2GTT - chains E and W of the 24 polymer chains in the assembly; structure by X-ray diffraction, 3.49 A resolution.

== Chain E ==
Name: Nucleoprotein
Source organism: Lyssavirus rabies
UniProt: A8VR20 (A8VR20_9RHAB); residues 1-450 here = UniProt positions 1-450
Amino-acid sequence (450 residues; each row starts with the number of its first residue):
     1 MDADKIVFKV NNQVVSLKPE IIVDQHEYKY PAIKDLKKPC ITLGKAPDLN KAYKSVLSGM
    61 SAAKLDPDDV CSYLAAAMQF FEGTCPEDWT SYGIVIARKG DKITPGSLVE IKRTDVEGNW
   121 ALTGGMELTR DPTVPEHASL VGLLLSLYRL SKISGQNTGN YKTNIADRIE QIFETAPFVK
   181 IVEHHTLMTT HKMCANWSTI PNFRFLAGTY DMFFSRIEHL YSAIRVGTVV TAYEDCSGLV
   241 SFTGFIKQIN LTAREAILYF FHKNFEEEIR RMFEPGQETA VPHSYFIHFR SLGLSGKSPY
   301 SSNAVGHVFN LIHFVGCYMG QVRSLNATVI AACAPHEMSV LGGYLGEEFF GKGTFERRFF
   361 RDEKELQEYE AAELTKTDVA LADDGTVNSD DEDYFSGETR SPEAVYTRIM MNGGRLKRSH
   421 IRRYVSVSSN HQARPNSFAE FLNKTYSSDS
Not modelled in the structure: 1-5, 373-397, 449-450

== Chain W ==
Molecule: 99-nt RNA strand
Sequence (99 nucleotides; numbered 1 to 99; the number before each row is that of its first residue):
     1 CCCCCCCACC CACAAAAACC ACAACACCCA CAAACCCAAA AAACCCCACA ACCCCCCCAC
    61 ACCCCACCAA CCCCACAAAC CCCACACACC CCACAAAAC

== Chain E / chain W interface ==
Residue-residue contacts - 40 pairs, chain E then chain W:
  Arg-149(E) with A84(W), salt bridge to the phosphate; C85(W), salt bridge to the phosphate
  Asn-157(E) with C82(W), hydrogen bond to the base
  Thr-158(E) with C82(W), hydrogen bond to the base
  Tyr-161(E) with C82(W), sugar contact; A84(W), hydrogen bond to the phosphate
  Ile-165(E) with A84(W), phosphate contact
  Arg-168(E) with A84(W), sugar contact; C85(W), salt bridge to the phosphate
  Ile-172(E) with C85(W), base contact
  Thr-199(E) with A77(W), base contact
  Ala-223(E) with C85(W), base contact
  Arg-225(E) with C85(W), sugar contact
  Val-226(E) with C85(W), hydrogen bond to the sugar
  Val-229(E) with A84(W), base contact
  Val-230(E) with A84(W), base contact
  Asp-235(E) with A78(W), hydrogen bond to the sugar; A79(W), phosphate contact; C80(W), phosphate contact
  Cys-236(E) with C80(W), hydrogen bond to the phosphate
  Ser-237(E) with C80(W), hydrogen bond to the phosphate
  Arg-290(E) with A78(W), hydrogen bond to the phosphate; A79(W), salt bridge to the phosphate
  Lys-297(E) with A78(W), salt bridge to the phosphate; A79(W), phosphate contact
  Ser-298(E) with A79(W), hydrogen bond to the phosphate
  Ser-301(E) with A79(W), phosphate contact; C80(W), phosphate contact
  Ser-302(E) with C80(W), hydrogen bond to the phosphate
  Asn-303(E) with C80(W), base contact
  Phe-309(E) with C81(W), phosphate contact
  Arg-323(E) with C81(W), salt bridge to the phosphate
  Asn-326(E) with C81(W), sugar contact
  Ala-327(E) with C81(W), phosphate contact
  Thr-328(E) with C80(W), sugar contact; C81(W), hydrogen bond to the phosphate
  Arg-434(E) with C81(W), hydrogen bond to the sugar; C82(W), base contact; C83(W), salt bridge to the phosphate
  Pro-435(E) with C82(W), base contact
Interface residues without a listed pair, chain E (33 interface residues in all): Arg-204, Glu-218, Ser-222, Ala-232
Interface residues without a listed pair, chain W (10 interface residues in all): A86

== Overview ==
33 residues of chain E face 10 of chain W across their interface, with 12 hydrogen bonds and 7 salt bridges.
Polar contacts include Asn-157(E)/C82(W), Thr-158(E)/C82(W) and Val-226(E)/C85(W).
Chain E is Nucleoprotein (Lyssavirus rabies) and chain W is a 99-nt RNA strand; the structure, Crystal
structure of the rabies virus nucleoprotein-RNA complex, was determined by X-ray diffraction.
